PDB entry 3JC1 | electron microscopy, 4.00 A resolution | chains Ch and Cj of the 68 polymer chains in the assembly

Chain Ch (and Cj):
Protein: Charged multivesicular body protein 1b
Source organism: Homo sapiens
Notes: chain Cj of this document is another copy of the same molecule, construct and numbering; everything in this record applies to it too
UniProt: Q7LBR1 (CHM1B_HUMAN); residues 1-160 here correspond to UniProt positions 4-163 (UniProt number = residue number + 3)
Amino-acid sequence (160 residues; each row starts with the number of its first residue):
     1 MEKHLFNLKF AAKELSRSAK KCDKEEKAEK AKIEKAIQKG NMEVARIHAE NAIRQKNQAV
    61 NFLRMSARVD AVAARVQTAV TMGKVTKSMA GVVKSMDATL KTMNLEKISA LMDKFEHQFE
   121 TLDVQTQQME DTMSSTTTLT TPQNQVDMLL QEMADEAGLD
Differences from the reference sequence: conflict E34 (Lys37 in Q7LBR1)
Swiss-Prot annotation at these positions:
  - region: M129 to M153 (Interaction with IST1)

Chain Ch / chain Cj interface:
Pairs across the interface - 37 pairs, chain Ch then chain Cj:
  M1(Ch) - V92(Cj)  hydrophobic
  H4(Ch) - S88(Cj)
  H4(Ch) - G91(Cj)
  H4(Ch) - V92(Cj)
  N7(Ch) - S88(Cj)
  L8(Ch) - S88(Cj)
  A11(Ch) - V85(Cj)  hydrophobic
  L15(Ch) - T81(Cj)
  V44(Ch) - V60(Cj)  hydrophobic
  I47(Ch) - L63(Cj)
  I47(Ch) - R64(Cj)
  H48(Ch) - L63(Cj)
  E50(Ch) - R68(Cj)  salt bridge
  N51(Ch) - A67(Cj)
  R54(Ch) - A67(Cj)  hydrogen bond (side chain-backbone)
  R54(Ch) - D70(Cj)  salt bridge
  R54(Ch) - A71(Cj)
  Q55(Ch) - D70(Cj)  hydrogen bond
  F62(Ch) - T78(Cj)
  M65(Ch) - M82(Cj)  hydrophobic
  V69(Ch) - V85(Cj)  hydrophobic
  A79(Ch) - M96(Cj)  hydrophobic
  M89(Ch) - M112(Cj)  hydrophobic
  M89(Ch) - F115(Cj)  hydrophobic
  A90(Ch) - L111(Cj)  hydrophobic
  V93(Ch) - F115(Cj)  hydrophobic
  M96(Ch) - Q118(Cj)
  M96(Ch) - F119(Cj)  hydrophobic
  D97(Ch) - K114(Cj)  salt bridge
  D97(Ch) - Q118(Cj)
  L100(Ch) - Q118(Cj)
  L100(Ch) - T121(Cj)
  L105(Ch) - Q125(Cj)
  I108(Ch) - Q125(Cj)
  M112(Ch) - T132(Cj)  hydrogen bond
  F115(Ch) - T136(Cj)
  E116(Ch) - T136(Cj)
Interface residues without a listed pair, chain Ch (38 interface residues in all): N41, E43, Q58, V72, V76, T86, V92, M103, S109, F119
Interface residues without a listed pair, chain Cj (35 interface residues in all): K56, A74, Q77, K87, M89, S95, M103, V124, Q128, S135

Overview:
38 residues of chain Ch face 35 of chain Cj across their interface; the contacts include 3 hydrogen bonds and
3 salt bridges. Polar pairs include E50(Ch)-R68(Cj), R54(Ch)-D70(Cj) and D97(Ch)-K114(Cj).
Chain Ch and chain Cj are both Charged multivesicular body protein 1b (Homo sapiens); the structure, Electron
cryo-microscopy of the IST1-CHMP1B ESCRT-III copolymer, was determined by electron microscopy.
